PDB entry 7SU9 | X-ray diffraction, 1.99 A resolution | chains E and A of the 5 polymer chains in the assembly

[Chain E]
Name: TCR9a beta chain
From: Homo sapiens
Chain sequence (244 residues; numbered 4 to 247; the number before each row is that of its first residue):
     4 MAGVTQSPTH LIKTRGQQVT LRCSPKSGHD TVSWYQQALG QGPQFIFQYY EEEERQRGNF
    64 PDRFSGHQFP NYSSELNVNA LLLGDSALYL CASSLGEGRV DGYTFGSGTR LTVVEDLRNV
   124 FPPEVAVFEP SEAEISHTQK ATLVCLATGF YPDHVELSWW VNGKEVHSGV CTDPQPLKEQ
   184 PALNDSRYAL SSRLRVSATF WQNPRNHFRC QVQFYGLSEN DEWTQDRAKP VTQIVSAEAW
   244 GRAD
Disordered / not traced: 4-5, 247
Disulfide bonds: Cys26-Cys94, Cys148-Cys213
Bound ions: Mg2+ near Asp188 (its only coordinating residue here)

[Chain A]
Name: MHC class I antigen
From: Homo sapiens
UniProt: A0A7T3RIQ2 (A0A7T3RIQ2_HUMAN); residues 1-280 here correspond to UniProt positions 25-304 (UniProt number = residue number + 24)
Chain sequence (280 residues; each row starts with the number of its first residue):
     1 CSHSMRYFYT AVSRPGRGEP RFIAVGYVDD TQFVQFDSDA ASPRGEPRAP WVEQEGPEYW
    61 DRETQKYKRQ AQTDRVNLRK LRGYYNQSEA GSHTLQRMYG CDLGPDGRLL RGYNQFAYDG
   121 KDYIALNEDL RSWTAADKAA QITQRKWEAA REAEQRRAYL EGTCVEWLRR YLENGKKTLQ
   181 RAEHPKTHVT HHPVSDHEAT LRCWALGFYP AEITLTWQRD GEDQTQDTEL VETRPAGDGT
   241 FQKWAAVVVP SGEEQRYTCH VQHEGLPEPL TLRWGPSSQP
Disordered / not traced: 1, 275-280
Disulfide bonds: Cys101-Cys164, Cys203-Cys259
From the paper describing this entry:
  - binding site for KRAS-G12D-9mer with A18L substitution: Tyr171
  - mutagenesis - N77S: increased signaling in response to Jurkat-TCR9a
  - mutagenesis - K80N: unchanged signaling in response to Jurkat-TCR9a
  - mutagenesis - N77S, K80N: unchanged signaling in response to TCR10

[Chain E / chain A interface]
Residue-residue contacts (15; chain E residue first):
  Asn62(E) with Asp223(A); Thr225(A), hydrogen bond; Gln226(A), hydrogen bond
  Phe63(E) with Gln226(A)
  Pro64(E) with Gln226(A)
  Arg121(E) with Asn127(A), hydrogen bond; Thr134(A)
  Ala185(E) with Pro105(A); Leu110(A), hydrophobic
  Leu186(E) with Leu110(A), hydrophobic; Arg111(A)
  Asn187(E) with Arg111(A), hydrogen bond
  Gln228(E) with Asn127(A), hydrogen bond; Trp133(A); Thr134(A), hydrogen bond
Other interface residues (no listed pair), chain E (11 interface residues in all): Asp188, Thr227, Asp229
Other interface residues (no listed pair), chain A (12 interface residues in all): Ala125, Glu128, Glu148
The authors on this interface:
  - interface residues, chain A: Arg69(A)

[Summary]
11 residues of chain E and 12 residues of chain A are in contact; the contacts include 6 hydrogen bonds. Polar
pairs include Asn62(E)-Thr225(A), Asn62(E)-Gln226(A) and Arg121(E)-Asn127(A). The paper reports a binding site
for KRAS-G12D-9mer with A18L substitution at Tyr171(A); N77S of chain A increases signaling in response to
Jurkat-TCR9a.
Here chain E is TCR9a beta chain and chain A is MHC class I antigen, both from Homo sapiens. Entry 7SU9
(KRAS-G12D specific TCR9a in complex with C*05-GADGVGKSL) was determined by X-ray diffraction.
